9CFD - chains H and L of the 3 polymer chains in the assembly; structure by X-ray diffraction, 1.64 A resolution.

== Chain H ==
Protein: Monoclonal 8C1 Fab Heavy Chain
From: Homo sapiens
Notes: antibody fragment or engineered binder
Amino-acid sequence (221 residues; each row starts with the number of its first residue):
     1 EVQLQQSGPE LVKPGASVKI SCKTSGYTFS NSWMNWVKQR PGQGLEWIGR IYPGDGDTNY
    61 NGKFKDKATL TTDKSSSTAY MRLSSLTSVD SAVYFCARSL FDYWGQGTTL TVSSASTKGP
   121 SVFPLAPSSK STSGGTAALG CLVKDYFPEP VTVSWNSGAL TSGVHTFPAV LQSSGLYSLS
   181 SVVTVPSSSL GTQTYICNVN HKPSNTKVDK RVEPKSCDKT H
Unresolved in the structure: 129-133, 216-221
Cystine bridges: C22-C96, C141-C197

== Chain L ==
Protein: Monoclonal 8C1 Fab Light Chain
From: Homo sapiens
Notes: antibody fragment or engineered binder
Amino-acid sequence (219 residues; row label = number of the first residue in the row):
     1 DVVMTQTPLT LSVTIGQPAS ISCKSSQSLL DSDGKTYLIW LLQRPGQSPK RLIYLVSKLD
    61 SGVPDRFTGS GSGTDFTLKI SRVEAEDLGV YYCCQGTHFP FTFGVGTKLE LKRTVAAPSV
   121 FIFPPSDEQL KSGTASVVCL LNNFYPREAK VQWKVDNALQ SGNSQESVTE QDSKDSTYSL
   181 SSTLTLSKAD YEKHKVYACE VTHQGLSSPV TKSFNRGEC
Unresolved in the structure: 219
Cystine bridges: C23-C93, C139-C199

== Interface between chain H and chain L ==
Contacting residue pairs - 60 pairs, chain H then chain L:
  Q39(H) with Q43(L), hydrogen bond; Y92(L)
  L45(H) with Y92(L); F103(L)
  W47(H) with F99(L), hydrophobic; P100(L), hydrophobic; F101(L)
  R50(H) with F99(L); F101(L)
  N59(H) with F99(L)
  N61(H) with P100(L)
  F95(H) with S48(L)
  L100(H) with I39(L), hydrophobic; R51(L), hydrogen bond (backbone-side chain)
  F101(H) with I39(L), hydrophobic; L41(L); R51(L); C94(L), hydrophobic; F101(L), hydrophobic; F103(L), hydrophobic
  D102(H) with R51(L)
  W104(H) with L41(L); P49(L)
  G105(H) with S48(L), hydrogen bond (backbone-side chain)
  Q106(H) with S48(L)
  F123(H) with S126(L); E128(L); Q129(L); S132(L)
  P124(H) with S126(L)
  L125(H) with F123(L); V138(L), hydrophobic
  A126(H) with F123(L); P124(L)
  S128(H) with F214(L)
  T136(H) with F121(L)
  A137(H) with F121(L)
  A138(H) with F121(L), hydrophobic; F123(L); L140(L), hydrophobic
  L139(H) with F123(L), hydrophobic
  L142(H) with S136(L)
  K144(H) with Q129(L); S136(L)
  H165(H) with N142(L), hydrogen bond; N143(L), hydrogen bond; S179(L)
  F167(H) with L140(L), hydrophobic; S167(L); T169(L); S179(L); L180(L), hydrophobic; S181(L)
  P168(H) with V168(L); T169(L)
  V170(H) with Q165(L); S167(L)
  Q172(H) with Q165(L), hydrogen bond
  T184(H) with N142(L)
  K210(H) with E128(L), salt bridge
Interface residues without a listed pair, chain H (40 interface residues in all): N35, V37, E46, G107, V122, P127, T166, S180, V182
Interface residues without a listed pair, chain L (37 interface residues in all): Y37, G96, T134, E170, D172

== Summary ==
40 residues of chain H and 37 residues of chain L are in contact; the contacts include 6 hydrogen bonds and 1
salt bridge. Polar contacts include K210(H)-E128(L), Q39(H)-Q43(L) and L100(H)-R51(L).
Chain H is Monoclonal 8C1 Fab Heavy Chain and chain L is Monoclonal 8C1 Fab Light Chain, both from Homo
sapiens; the structure, Fab 8C1 in complex with OspCA peptide P15 (residues 132-146), was determined by X-ray
diffraction.
